4QYZ - chains D and L of the 13 polymer chains in the assembly; structure by X-ray diffraction, 3.03 A resolution.

Chain D:
Protein: CRISPR system Cascade subunit CasC
Organism: Escherichia coli
UniProtKB: Q46899 (CASC_ECOLI); residue numbers follow UniProt; this construct covers 1-363
Sequence (363 residues; each row starts with the number of its first residue):
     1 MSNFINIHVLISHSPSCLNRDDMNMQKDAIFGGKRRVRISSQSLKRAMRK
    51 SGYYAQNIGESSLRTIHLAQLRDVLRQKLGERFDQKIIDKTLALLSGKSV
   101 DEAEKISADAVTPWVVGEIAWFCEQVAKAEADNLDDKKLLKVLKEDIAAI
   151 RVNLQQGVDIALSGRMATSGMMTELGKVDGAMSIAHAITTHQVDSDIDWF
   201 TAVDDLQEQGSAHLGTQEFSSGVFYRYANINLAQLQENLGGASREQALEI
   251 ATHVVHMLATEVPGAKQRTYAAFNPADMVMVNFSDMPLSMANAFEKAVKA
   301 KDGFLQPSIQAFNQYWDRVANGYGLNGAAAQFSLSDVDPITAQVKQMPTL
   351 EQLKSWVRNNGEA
Unresolved in the structure: 199-214, 340-344, 362-363
What the authors report for this chain:
  - binding site for the 61-nt RNA strand (chain L): Arg20, Lys27, Ser40, Gln42, Ser43, Lys45, Arg46, Arg49, Ser163 to Ser169, Trp199, Phe200, Thr201, Ala202, Val203
  - binding site for the 40-nt DNA strand: Asp109 to Val111, Gln209, Gly210, Ser211, His213, Leu214

Chain L:
Molecule: 61-nt RNA strand
Organism: Escherichia coli
Sequence (61 nucleotides; each row starts with the number of its first residue):
     1 AUAAACCGCCAGUGAUAAGUGGAAUGCCAUGUGGGCUGUCGAGUUCCCGG
    51 CGCCAGCCGGG
Unresolved in the structure: 51-56

How chain D and chain L interact:
Pairs across the interface - 26 pairs, chain D then chain L:
  Leu18(D) - C40(L)  phosphate contact
  Asn19(D) - G38(L)  sugar contact
  Asn19(D) - U39(L)  hydrogen bond to the phosphate
  Asn19(D) - C40(L)  hydrogen bond to the phosphate
  Arg20(D) - U39(L)  sugar contact
  Arg20(D) - C40(L)  hydrogen bond to the phosphate
  Arg20(D) - G41(L)  hydrogen bond to the base
  Arg20(D) - A42(L)  base contact
  Asp21(D) - U39(L)  base contact
  Lys27(D) - U39(L)  salt bridge to the phosphate
  Ser40(D) - G38(L)  phosphate contact
  Ser40(D) - U39(L)  hydrogen bond to the phosphate
  Gln42(D) - U37(L)  sugar contact
  Gln42(D) - G38(L)  phosphate contact
  Gln42(D) - U39(L)  hydrogen bond to the phosphate
  Ser43(D) - G38(L)  hydrogen bond to the sugar
  Lys45(D) - U37(L)  salt bridge to the phosphate
  Arg46(D) - G38(L)  phosphate contact
  Arg49(D) - G38(L)  salt bridge to the phosphate
  Arg64(D) - U37(L)  sugar contact
  Ser163(D) - C36(L)  phosphate contact
  Ser163(D) - U37(L)  hydrogen bond to the phosphate
  Gly164(D) - C36(L)  sugar contact
  Met166(D) - G35(L)  sugar contact
  Met166(D) - C36(L)  base contact
  Asp179(D) - G35(L)  phosphate contact
Other interface residues (no listed pair), chain D (20 interface residues in all): Asp22, Asn24, Val111, Arg165

Summary:
The interface between chain D and chain L involves 20 residues on one side and 8 on the other, with 8 hydrogen
bonds and 3 salt bridges. Polar pairs include Arg20(D)-G41(L), Ser43(D)-G38(L) and Asn19(D)-U39(L). The paper
reports a binding site for the 61-nt RNA strand (chain L) at Arg20(D), Lys27(D) and Ser40(D) among others; a
binding site for the 40-nt DNA strand at Asp109(D), Gln209(D) and Gly210(D) among others.
Chain D is CRISPR system Cascade subunit CasC and chain L is a 61-nt RNA strand, both from Escherichia coli;
the structure, Crystal structure of a CRISPR RNA-guided surveillance complex, Cascade, bound to a ssDNA
target, was determined by X-ray diffraction.
